3IDJ - chains A and B of the 3 polymer chains in the assembly; structure by X-ray diffraction, 2.24 A resolution.

Chain A:
Molecule: 2F5 Fab light chain
From: Homo sapiens
Notes: antibody fragment or engineered binder
Sequence (214 residues; row label = number of the first residue in the row):
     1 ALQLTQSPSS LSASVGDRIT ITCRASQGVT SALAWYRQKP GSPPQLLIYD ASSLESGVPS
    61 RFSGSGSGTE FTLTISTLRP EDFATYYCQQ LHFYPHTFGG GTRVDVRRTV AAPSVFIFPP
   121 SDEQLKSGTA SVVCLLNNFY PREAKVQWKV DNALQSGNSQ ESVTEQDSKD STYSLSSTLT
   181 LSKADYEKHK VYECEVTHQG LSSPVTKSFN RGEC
Disulfides: Cys-23/Cys-88, Cys-134/Cys-194

Chain B:
Molecule: 2F5 Fab heavy chain
From: Homo sapiens
Notes: antibody fragment or engineered binder
Sequence (237 residues; row label = number of the first residue in the row; a row labelled like 35A-35B holds insertion residues (35A, then the next letters in order)):
     1 RITLKESGPP LVKPTQTLTL TCSFSGFSLS DFGVG
35A-35B VG
    36 WIRQPPGKAL EWLAIIYSDD DKRYSPSLNT RLTITKDTSK NQVVLVM
82A-82C TRV
    83 SPVDTATYFC AHRRGPTT
100A-100N LFGVPIARGPVNAM
   101 DVWGQGITVT ISSTSTKGPS VFPLAPSSKS TSGGTAALGC LVKDYFPEPV TVSWNSGALT
   161 SGVHTFPAVL QSSGLYSLSS VVTVPSSSLG TQTYTCNVNH KPSNTKVDKR VEPKSCDK
Unresolved in the structure: 128-133, 217-218
Disulfides: Cys-22/Cys-92, Cys-140/Cys-196

Chain A / chain B interface:
Pairs across the interface (83; chain A residue first):
  Ala-32(A) with Asn-100L(B)
  Ala-34(A) with Asn-100L(B); Ala-100M(B), hydrophobic
  Tyr-36(A) with Ala-100M(B); Met-100N(B), hydrogen bond (side chain-backbone); Trp-103(B)
  Gln-38(A) with Gln-39(B), hydrogen bond
  Pro-43(A) with Phe-91(B), hydrophobic; Gly-104(B)
  Pro-44(A) with Leu-45(B), hydrophobic; Trp-103(B)
  Leu-46(A) with Ala-100M(B), hydrophobic; Met-100N(B); Asp-101(B)
  Tyr-49(A) with Arg-96(B); Gly-100I(B); Pro-100J(B), hydrophobic; Asn-100L(B); Ala-100M(B), hydrophobic
  Asp-50(A) with Gly-100I(B); Asn-100L(B), hydrogen bond
  Glu-55(A) with Arg-96(B), salt bridge
  Tyr-87(A) with Gln-39(B), hydrogen bond; Lys-43(B); Ala-44(B); Leu-45(B), hydrophobic
  Gln-89(A) with Trp-47(B); Met-100N(B)
  Leu-91(A) with Arg-95(B); Val-100K(B); Ala-100M(B)
  Tyr-94(A) with Trp-47(B), hydrophobic; Tyr-52(B), hydrogen bond; Arg-58(B)
  Pro-95(A) with Trp-47(B), hydrophobic; Pro-61(B)
  His-96(A) with Trp-47(B); Arg-95(B)
  Phe-98(A) with Ile-37(B), hydrophobic; Leu-45(B); Trp-47(B); Trp-103(B), hydrophobic
  Gly-100(A) with Ala-44(B)
  Phe-116(A) with Thr-135(B); Ala-137(B), hydrophobic
  Ile-117(A) with Pro-126(B)
  Phe-118(A) with Leu-124(B); Ala-125(B); Pro-126(B); Ala-137(B)
  Pro-119(A) with Ala-125(B); Pro-126(B)
  Ser-121(A) with Phe-122(B); Pro-123(B)
  Glu-123(A) with Val-121(B); Phe-122(B); Pro-123(B); Lys-209(B), salt bridge
  Gln-124(A) with Phe-122(B); Lys-143(B)
  Ser-131(A) with Leu-141(B); Lys-143(B)
  Val-133(A) with Leu-124(B), hydrophobic
  Leu-135(A) with Ala-137(B), hydrophobic; Phe-166(B), hydrophobic; Val-181(B), hydrophobic
  Asn-137(A) with His-164(B), hydrogen bond; Thr-183(B), hydrogen bond
  Asn-138(A) with His-164(B)
  Gln-160(A) with Val-169(B); Leu-170(B), hydrogen bond (side chain-backbone); Gln-171(B)
  Glu-161(A) with Val-169(B)
  Ser-162(A) with Phe-166(B); Pro-167(B), hydrogen bond (side chain-backbone); Val-169(B)
  Val-163(A) with Pro-167(B)
  Thr-164(A) with Phe-166(B)
  Ser-174(A) with His-164(B), hydrogen bond; Phe-166(B)
  Leu-175(A) with Phe-166(B)
  Ser-176(A) with Phe-166(B); Ser-179(B), hydrogen bond
Also at the interface, not in a pair above, chain A (42 interface residues in all): Ser-31, Leu-33, Gly-99, Thr-129
Also at the interface, not in a pair above, chain B (49 interface residues in all): Glu-46, Ile-50, Ser-60, Gln-105, Ala-136, Leu-138, Thr-165, Ala-168

In short:
The interface between chain A and chain B involves 42 residues on one side and 49 on the other, with 11
hydrogen bonds and 2 salt bridges. Among the polar pairs are Glu-55(A)/Arg-96(B), Glu-123(A)/Lys-209(B) and
Tyr-36(A)/Met-100N(B).
Chain A is 2F5 Fab light chain and chain B is 2F5 Fab heavy chain, both from Homo sapiens; the structure,
Crystal structure of the HIV-1 Cross Neutralizing Monoclonal Antibody 2F5 Fab' fragment in complex with gp41
..., was determined by X-ray diffraction together with 1U8H, 1U8I, 1U8J, 1U8L, 1U8M, 1U8N and 14 further
entries from the same study.
